PDB entry 9OIN | X-ray diffraction, 2.41 A resolution | chains A and B of the 3 polymer chains in the assembly

[Chain A]
Molecule: Elongin-B
Organism: Homo sapiens
Reference sequence: Q15370 (ELOB_HUMAN); numbering as in UniProt (aligned over 1-104)
Chain sequence (104 residues; row label = number of the first residue in the row):
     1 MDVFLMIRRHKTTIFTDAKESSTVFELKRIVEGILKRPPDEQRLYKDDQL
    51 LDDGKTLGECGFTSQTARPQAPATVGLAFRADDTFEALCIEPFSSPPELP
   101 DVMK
Disordered / not traced: 104
Modified residues: C89 (S-(dimethylarsenic)cysteine; CAS)
UniProt features mapped onto this chain:
  - modified residue: M1 (N-acetylmethionine), T84 (Phosphothreonine)

[Chain B]
Molecule: Elongin-C
Organism: Homo sapiens
Reference sequence: Q15369 (ELOC_HUMAN); residues 17-112 here = UniProt positions 17-112
Chain sequence (98 residues; each row starts with the number of its first residue):
    15 MGMYVKLISSDGHEFIVKREHALTSGTIKAMLSGPGQFAENETNEVNFRE
    65 IPSHVLSKVCMYFTYKVRYTNSSTEIPEFPIAPEIALELLMAANFLDC
Disordered / not traced: 15-16, 48-56
Modified residues: C112 (S-(dimethylarsenic)cysteine; CAS)
Sequence notes: initiating methionine (15); expression tag (16)

[How chain A and chain B interact]
Residue-residue contacts (53; chain A residue first):
  F4(A) with T78(B); R82(B)
  M6(A) with M75(B), hydrophobic
  R8(A) with H27(B)
  K11(A) with D25(B), hydrogen bond (side chain-backbone); G26(B); H27(B); E28(B), hydrogen bond (backbone-backbone)
  T12(A) with E28(B)
  T13(A) with E28(B), hydrogen bond (backbone-backbone); F29(B); I30(B), hydrogen bond (backbone-backbone)
  I14(A) with I30(B)
  F15(A) with Y18(B); F29(B), hydrophobic; I30(B), hydrogen bond (backbone-backbone); S71(B); C74(B), hydrophobic; M75(B), hydrophobic
  T16(A) with Y18(B), hydrogen bond
  D17(A) with K32(B), salt bridge
  I34(A) with Y18(B), hydrophobic; I30(B), hydrophobic
  L35(A) with I30(B), hydrophobic
  P69(A) with M75(B); T78(B); Y79(B), hydrophobic; R82(B); Y83(B), hydrophobic
  Q70(A) with M75(B); Y79(B); P91(B); F93(B); P94(B)
  P72(A) with M75(B)
  E91(A) with H27(B)
  P92(A) with H27(B), hydrogen bond (backbone-side chain)
  F93(A) with H27(B); F29(B), hydrophobic; S67(B); S71(B)
  S94(A) with D25(B); P66(B); S67(B), hydrogen bond (backbone-side chain); H68(B), hydrogen bond
  S95(A) with H68(B)
  P96(A) with H68(B); E98(B); I99(B), hydrophobic
  P97(A) with E102(B)
  L99(A) with P97(B); E98(B)
  M103(A) with L101(B), hydrophobic
Also at the interface, not in a pair above, chain A (25 interface residues in all): H10
Also at the interface, not in a pair above, chain B (29 interface residues in all): V31, K72, E92

[In short]
Chain A and chain B form an interface of 25 and 29 residues respectively, with 9 hydrogen bonds and 1 salt
bridge. Among the polar pairs are D17(A)-K32(B), K11(A)-D25(B) and T16(A)-Y18(B).
Here chain A is Elongin-B and chain B is Elongin-C, both from Homo sapiens. Entry 9OIN (The von Hippel
Lindau-ElonginB-ElonginC (VCB) complex with fragment 13) was determined by X-ray diffraction together with
9OIM, 9OIO and 9OIQ from the same study.
